PDB entry 2AHM | X-ray diffraction, 2.40 A resolution | chains E and H of the 8 polymer chains in the assembly

== Chain E (and H) ==
Molecule: Replicase polyprotein 1ab, heavy chain
Source organism: SARS coronavirus
Notes: chain H of this document is another copy of the same molecule, construct and numbering; everything in this record applies to it too
Reference sequence: P59641 (R1AB_CVHSA); residues 6-203 here correspond to UniProt positions 3920-4117 (UniProt number = residue number + 3914)
Sequence (203 residues; each row starts with the number of its first residue):
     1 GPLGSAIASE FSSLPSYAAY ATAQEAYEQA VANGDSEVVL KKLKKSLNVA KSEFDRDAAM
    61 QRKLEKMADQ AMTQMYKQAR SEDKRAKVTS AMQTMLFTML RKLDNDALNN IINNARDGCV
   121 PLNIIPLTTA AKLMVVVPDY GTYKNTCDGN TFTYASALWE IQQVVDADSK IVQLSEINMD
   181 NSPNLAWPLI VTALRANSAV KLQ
Disordered / not traced: 1-42, 198-203 (chain H: 1-6, 198-203)
Sequence notes: cloning artifact (1-5)
What the authors report for this chain:
  - mutagenesis - K77A/R80A: decreased binding to nucleic acid

== Chain E / chain H interface ==
Contacting residue pairs (9):
  Leu43(E) - Glu160(H)
  Lys44(E) - Ala130(H)
  Lys44(E) - Glu160(H)  hydrogen bond (backbone-side chain)
  Lys44(E) - Ala196(H)
  Lys44(E) - Asn197(H)
  Lys45(E) - Gln162(H)
  Lys45(E) - Leu194(H)
  Leu47(E) - Thr129(H)
  Asn48(E) - Ala130(H)
Other interface residues (no listed pair), chain H (9 interface residues in all): Asn150, Arg195

== Overview ==
5 residues of chain E and 9 residues of chain H are in contact; the contacts include 1 hydrogen bond. The
hydrogen-bonded pair is Lys44(E)-Glu160(H). From the paper: K77A/R80A of chain E reduce binding to nucleic
acid.
Both chains are Replicase polyprotein 1ab, heavy chain (SARS coronavirus). Entry 2AHM (Crystal structure of
SARS-CoV super complex of non-structural proteins: the hexadecamer) was determined by X-ray diffraction.
